PDB entry 8WC7 | electron microscopy, 3.10 A resolution | chains A and R of the 5 polymer chains in the assembly

[Chain A]
Molecule: Guanine nucleotide-binding protein G(s) subunit alpha isoforms short
Source organism: Homo sapiens
Chain sequence (362 residues; row label = number of the first residue in the row; numbering starts at 0):
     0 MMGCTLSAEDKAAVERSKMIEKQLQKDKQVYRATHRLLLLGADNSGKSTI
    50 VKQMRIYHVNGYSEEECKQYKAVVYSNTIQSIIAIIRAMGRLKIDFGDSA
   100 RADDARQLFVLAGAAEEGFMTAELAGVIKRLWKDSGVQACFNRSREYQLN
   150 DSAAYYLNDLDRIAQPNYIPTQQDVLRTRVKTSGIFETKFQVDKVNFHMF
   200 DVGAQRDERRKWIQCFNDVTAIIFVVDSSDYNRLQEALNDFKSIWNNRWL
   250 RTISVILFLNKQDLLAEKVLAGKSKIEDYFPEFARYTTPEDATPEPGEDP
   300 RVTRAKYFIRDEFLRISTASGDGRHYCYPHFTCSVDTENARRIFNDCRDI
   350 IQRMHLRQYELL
Not modelled in the structure: 0-3, 55-179, 272, 294-297, 334

[Chain R]
Molecule: Trace amine-associated receptor 1
Source organism: Mus musculus
UniProt: Q923Y8 (TAAR1_MOUSE); residues 1-332 here = UniProt positions 1-332
Chain sequence (332 residues; numbered 1 to 332; the number before each row is that of its first residue):
     1 MHLCHAITNISHRNSDWSREVQASLYSLMSLIILATLVGNLIVIISISHF
    51 KQLHTPTNWLLHSMAIVDFLLGCLIMPCSMVRTVERCWYFGEILCKVHTS
   101 TDIMLSSASIFHLAFISIDRYCAVCDPLRYKAKINISTILVMILVSWSLP
   151 AVYAFGMIFLELNLKGVEELYRSQVSDLGGCSPFFSKVSGVLAFMTSFYI
   201 PGSVMLFVYYRIYFIAKGQARSINRTNVQVGLEGKSQAPQSKETKAAKTL
   251 GIMVGVFLVCWCPFFLCTVLDPFLGYVIPPSLNDALYWFGYLNSALNPMV
   301 YAFFYPWFRRALKMVLLGKIFQKDSSRSKLFL
Not modelled in the structure: 1-24, 227-243, 312-332
Small-molecule neighbours: VMK (2-[4-(3-fluorophenyl)phenyl]ethanamine): D102, I103, S106, S107, Y153, P183, A193, S197, W261, F264, F265, Y287, Y291

[How chain A and chain R interact]
Contacting residue pairs (37; chain A residue first):
  Q28(A) with N135(R)
  R31(A) with K131(R), hydrogen bond (side chain-backbone)
  A32(A) with A132(R), hydrophobic
  H34(A) with L128(R)
  D192(A) with R129(R), hydrogen bond (backbone-side chain)
  V194(A) with R129(R)
  Y325(A) with I223(R)
  F343(A) with L128(R), hydrophobic
  R347(A) with P127(R)
  D348(A) with Q219(R), hydrogen bond
  I350(A) with P127(R); L128(R), hydrophobic
  Q351(A) with V124(R), hydrogen bond (side chain-backbone); P127(R); Q219(R), hydrogen bond
  R352(A) with Q219(R); S222(R), hydrogen bond; I223(R)
  H354(A) with A123(R), hydrogen bond (side chain-backbone); P127(R); Y130(R)
  L355(A) with V124(R), hydrophobic
  Y358(A) with R120(R); A123(R), hydrophobic; Y130(R); Y305(R)
  E359(A) with K245(R), salt bridge; T249(R), hydrogen bond (backbone-side chain); F304(R); Y305(R); P306(R)
  L360(A) with I212(R), hydrophobic; A216(R); T249(R); L250(R), hydrophobic
  L361(A) with Q219(R); I223(R), hydrophobic
Also at the interface, not in a pair above, chain A (21 interface residues in all): C346, Q357
Also at the interface, not in a pair above, chain R (27 interface residues in all): C125, I134, I215, A220, A246, R309

[Summary]
21 residues of chain A and 27 residues of chain R are in contact, with 8 hydrogen bonds and 1 salt bridge.
Among the polar pairs are E359(A)-K245(R), R31(A)-K131(R) and D192(A)-R129(R). Ligands of chain R: compound
VMK.
Here chain A is Guanine nucleotide-binding protein G(s) subunit alpha isoforms short (Homo sapiens) and chain
R is Trace amine-associated receptor 1 (Mus musculus). Entry 8WC7 (Cryo-EM structure of the ZH8667-bound
mTAAR1-Gs complex) was determined by electron microscopy (same publication as 8WC3, 8WC4, 8WC5, 8WC6, 8WC8,
8WC9, 8WCA and 8WCB).
